7UT9 - chains B and F of the 6 polymer chains in the assembly; structure by electron microscopy, 2.44 A resolution.

Chain B:
Name: Nitrogenase molybdenum-iron protein beta chain
Source organism: Azotobacter vinelandii DJ
Notes: EC 1.18.6.1
UniProt: C1DGZ8 (C1DGZ8_AZOVD); residues 1-523 here = UniProt positions 1-523
Sequence (523 residues; row label = number of the first residue in the row):
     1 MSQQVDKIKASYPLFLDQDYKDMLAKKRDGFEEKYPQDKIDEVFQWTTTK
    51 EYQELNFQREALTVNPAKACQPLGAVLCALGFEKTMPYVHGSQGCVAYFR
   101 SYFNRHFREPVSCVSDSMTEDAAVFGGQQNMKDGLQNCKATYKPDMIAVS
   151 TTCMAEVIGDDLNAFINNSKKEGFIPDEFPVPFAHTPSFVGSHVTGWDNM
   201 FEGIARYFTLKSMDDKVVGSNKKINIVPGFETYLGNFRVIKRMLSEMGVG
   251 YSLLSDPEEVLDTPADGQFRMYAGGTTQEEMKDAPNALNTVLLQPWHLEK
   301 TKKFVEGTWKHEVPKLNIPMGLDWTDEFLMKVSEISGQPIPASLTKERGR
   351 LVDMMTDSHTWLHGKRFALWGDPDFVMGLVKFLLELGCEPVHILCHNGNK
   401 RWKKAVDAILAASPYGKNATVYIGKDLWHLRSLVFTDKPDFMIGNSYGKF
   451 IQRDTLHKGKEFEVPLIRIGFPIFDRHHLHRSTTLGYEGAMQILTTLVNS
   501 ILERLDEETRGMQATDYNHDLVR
Disordered / not traced: 1
Metal / ion sites: fe(8)-S(7) cluster Fe: Cys70, Cys95, Cys153 (shared with 3 residues of chain A); Fe ion site 1: Arg108, Glu109 (shared with 2 residues of chain D); Fe ion site 2: Asp353, Asp357 (shared with 2 residues of chain D)
Residues lining bound ligands: fe(8)-S(7) cluster (CLF): Cys70, Pro72, Ser92, Gly94, Cys95, Tyr98, Phe99, Thr152, Cys153, Ser188

Chain F:
Name: Nitrogenase iron protein gamma chain
Source organism: Azotobacter vinelandii DJ
Notes: EC 1.18.6.1
UniProt: C1DGZ6 (C1DGZ6_AZOVD); residues 0-289 here correspond to UniProt positions 1-290 (UniProt number = residue number + 1)
Sequence (290 residues; row label = number of the first residue in the row; numbering starts at 0):
     0 MAMRQCAIYGKGGIGKSTTTQNLVAALAEMGKKVMIVGCDPKADSTRLIL
    50 HSKAQNTIMEMAAEAGTVEDLELEDVLKAGYGGVKCVESGGPEPGVGCAG
   100 RGVITAINFLEEEGAYEDDLDFVFYDVLGDVVCGGFAMPIRENKAQEIYI
   150 VCSGEMMAMYAANNISKGIVKYANSGSVRLGGLICNSRNTDREDELIIAL
   200 ANKLGTQMIHFVPRDNVVQRAEIRRMTVIEYDPKAKQADEYRALARKVVD
   250 NKLLVIPNPITMDELEELLMEFGIMEVEDESIVGKTAEEV
Disordered / not traced: 0, 272-289
Metal / ion sites: Mg2+: Ser16 (together with ATP); 4Fe-4S cluster Fe: Cys97, Cys132 (shared with 2 residues of chain E)
Residues lining bound ligands:
  - ADP (adenosine-5'-diphosphate): Glu154, Met155, Met156
  - ATP (adenosine-5'-triphosphate): Lys10, Gly11, Gly12, Ile13, Gly14, Lys15, Ser16, Thr17, Asp39, Lys41, Val126, Leu127, Gly128, Asn185, Val211, Pro212, Arg213, Asp214, Val217, Gln218, Glu221, Tyr240
  - 4Fe-4S cluster (SF4): Cys97, Ala98, Gly99, Val131, Cys132, Phe135

How chain B and chain F interact:
Residue-residue contacts (18):
  Glu156(B) with Arg100(F), salt bridge
  Ile158(B) with Gly133(F), hydrogen bond (backbone-backbone)
  Gly159(B) with Ile103(F); Gly133(F); Arg140(F)
  Asp160(B) with Arg140(F)
  Asp161(B) with Arg140(F), salt bridge; Glu141(F); Tyr171(F)
  Asn163(B) with Glu141(F)
  Ala164(B) with Glu141(F); Ser174(F)
  Asn167(B) with Ser174(F)
  Asn168(B) with Lys170(F); Ser174(F), hydrogen bond
  Lys171(B) with Asn173(F), hydrogen bond (side chain-backbone)
  His185(B) with Arg140(F)
  Phe189(B) with Arg100(F)
Also at the interface, not in a pair above, chain B (14 interface residues in all): Val157, Pro187
Also at the interface, not in a pair above, chain F (12 interface residues in all): Cys97, Cys132, Gly134

Summary:
14 residues of chain B and 12 residues of chain F are in contact, with 3 hydrogen bonds and 2 salt bridges.
Among the polar pairs are Glu156(B)-Arg100(F), Asp161(B)-Arg140(F) and Asn168(B)-Ser174(F). Bound to chain B:
fe(8)-S(7) cluster.
Chain B is Nitrogenase molybdenum-iron protein beta chain and chain F is Nitrogenase iron protein gamma chain,
both from Azotobacter vinelandii DJ; the structure, CryoEM structure of Azotobacter vinelandii nitrogenase
complex (1:1 FeP:MoFeP, ADP/ATP-bound) during catalytic N2 reduction, was determined by electron microscopy
together with 7UT6, 7UT7, 7UT8, 7UTA and 8DPN from the same study.
